Entry 7UPT (electron microscopy, 3.50 A resolution); this record covers chains E and G of the 7 polymer chains in the assembly.

[Chain E]
Name: Outer mitochondrial transmembrane helix translocase
From: Homo sapiens
Notes: EC 7.4.2.-
UniProtKB: Q8NBU5 (ATAD1_HUMAN); numbering as in UniProt (aligned over 42-361)
Chain sequence (341 residues; each row starts with the number of its first residue):
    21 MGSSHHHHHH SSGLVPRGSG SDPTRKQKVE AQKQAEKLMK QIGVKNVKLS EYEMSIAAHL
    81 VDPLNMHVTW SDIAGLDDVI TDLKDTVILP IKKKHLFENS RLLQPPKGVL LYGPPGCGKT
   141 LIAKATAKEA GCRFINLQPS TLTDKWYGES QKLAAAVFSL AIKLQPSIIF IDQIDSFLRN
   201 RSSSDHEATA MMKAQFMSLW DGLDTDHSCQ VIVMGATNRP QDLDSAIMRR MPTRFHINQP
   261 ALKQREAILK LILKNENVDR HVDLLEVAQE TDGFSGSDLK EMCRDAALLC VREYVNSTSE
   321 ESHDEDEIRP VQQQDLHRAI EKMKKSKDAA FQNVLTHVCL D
Unresolved in the structure: 21-45, 315-327, 352-361
Differences from the reference sequence: initiating methionine (21); expression tag (22-41); engineered mutation Gln-193 (Glu in Q8NBU5)
Curated features (UniProtKB/Swiss-Prot):
  - binding site (ATP): Gly-133 to Thr-140
  - modified residue: Ser-322 (Phosphoserine)
  - natural variant: Gln-54 (Q54H: In HKPX4; uncertain significance), Val-107 (V107I: In a colorectal cancer sample), Glu-276 to Asp-361 (deletion: In HKPX4)
Bound ions: Mg2+: Thr-140, Asp-192 (together with ATP)
Ligand contacts:
  - ATP (adenosine-5'-triphosphate), molecule 1: Asp-92, Ala-94, Pro-135, Gly-136, Cys-137, Gly-138, Lys-139, Thr-140, Leu-141, Asp-192, Gln-193, Ile-268, Leu-271, Gly-296, Ser-297, Lys-300
  - ATP, molecule 2: Met-217, Asp-221, Arg-249, Arg-250
From the paper describing this entry:
  - binding site for Unknown peptide substrate (chain G): Trp-166, Tyr-167, His-206

[Chain G]
Name: Unknown peptide substrate
From: Escherichia coli
Chain sequence (10 residues; row label = number of the first residue in the row; X marks 10 residues of unknown identity (built as UNK)):
     1 XXXXXXXXXX

[Chain E / chain G interface]
Chain E side of the interface, 4 residues: Lys-165, Tyr-167, Ser-204, His-206

[Summary]
Chain E and chain G make no direct contact in this assembly. Chain E binds ATP. Thr-140(E) and Asp-192(E) form
the Mg2+ site. From UniProt: 8 ATP-binding residues on chain E. The paper reports a binding site for Unknown
peptide substrate (chain G) at Trp-166(E), Tyr-167(E) and His-206(E).
Chain E is Outer mitochondrial transmembrane helix translocase (Homo sapiens) and chain G is Unknown peptide
substrate (Escherichia coli); the structure, Human mitochondrial AAA protein ATAD1 (with a catalytic dead
mutation) in complex with a peptide substrate ..., was determined by electron microscopy (same publication as
7UPR).
